Entry 8EVG (electron microscopy, 2.75 A resolution); this record covers chains B and J of the 12 polymer chains in the assembly.

== Chain B ==
Name: Histone H4
Organism: Homo sapiens
UniProt: P62805 (H4_HUMAN); residues 0-102 here correspond to UniProt positions 1-103 (UniProt number = residue number + 1)
Sequence (103 residues; numbered 0 to 102; the number before each row is that of its first residue; numbering starts at 0):
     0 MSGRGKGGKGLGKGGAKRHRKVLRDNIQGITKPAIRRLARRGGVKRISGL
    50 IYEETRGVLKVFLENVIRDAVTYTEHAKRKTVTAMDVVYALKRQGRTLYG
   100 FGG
Not modelled in the structure: 0-19, 102
UniProt features mapped onto this chain:
  - DNA-binding region: Lys16 to Lys20
  - modified residue: Ser1 (N-acetylserine), Arg3 (Asymmetric dimethylarginine), Lys5 (N6-(2-hydroxyisobutyryl)lysine), Lys8 (N6-(2-hydroxyisobutyryl)lysine), Lys12 (N6-(2-hydroxyisobutyryl)lysine), Lys16 (N6-(2-hydroxyisobutyryl)lysine), Lys20 (N6,N6,N6-trimethyllysine), Lys31 (N6-(2-hydroxyisobutyryl)lysine), Lys44 (N6-(2-hydroxyisobutyryl)lysine), Ser47 (Phosphoserine), Tyr51 (Phosphotyrosine), Lys59 (N6-(2-hydroxyisobutyryl)lysine), Lys77 (N6-(2-hydroxyisobutyryl)lysine), Lys79 (N6-(2-hydroxyisobutyryl)lysine), Thr80 (Phosphothreonine), Tyr88 (Phosphotyrosine), Lys91 (N6-(2-hydroxyisobutyryl)lysine)
  - cross-link (Glycyl lysine isopeptide (Lys-Gly)): Lys12 (interchain with G-Cter in SUMO2), Lys20 (interchain with G-Cter in SUMO2), Lys31 (interchain with G-Cter in SUMO2), Lys59 (interchain with G-Cter in SUMO2), Lys79 (interchain with G-Cter in SUMO2), Lys91 (interchain with G-Cter in SUMO2)

== Chain J ==
Molecule: 162-nt DNA strand
Sequence (162 nucleotides; each row starts with the number of its first residue):
     1 AAATAGGAACCCCACATGCCCTGTGTCTGCAAGTACAGAACTAGCCAGAC
    51 AGACTGACCTATTTTTGTGAGGGGAATCGGGAAGTATCCATTGCTAAGAC
   101 TCAGCAATGCTGCAACTCTCAGCAACCAGCTGAAGATCAGCAGCCGAGAG
   151 GCCCTGCACCTA
Not modelled in the structure: 1-10, 158-162

== Interface between chain B and chain J ==
Contacting residue pairs (13; chain B residue first):
  Arg35(B) - DT92(J)  salt bridge to the phosphate
  Arg39(B) - DT92(J)  salt bridge to the phosphate
  Lys44(B) - DT92(J)  phosphate contact
  Arg45(B) - DT91(J)  phosphate contact
  Arg45(B) - DT92(J)  phosphate contact
  Ile46(B) - DT91(J)  sugar contact
  Ile46(B) - DT92(J)  hydrogen bond to the phosphate
  Ser47(B) - DT91(J)  phosphate contact
  Gly48(B) - DT91(J)  hydrogen bond to the phosphate
  Arg78(B) - DG112(J)  phosphate contact
  Lys79(B) - DT111(J)  phosphate contact
  Lys79(B) - DG112(J)  hydrogen bond to the phosphate
  Thr80(B) - DG112(J)  hydrogen bond to the phosphate
Other interface residues (no listed pair), chain B (11 interface residues in all): Tyr51
Other interface residues (no listed pair), chain J (6 interface residues in all): DA90, DC113

== Summary ==
The interface between chain B and chain J involves 11 residues on one side and 6 on the other, with 4 hydrogen
bonds and 2 salt bridges. Among the polar pairs are Ile46(B)-DT92(J), Gly48(B)-DT91(J) and Lys79(B)-DG112(J).
Here chain B is Histone H4 (Homo sapiens) and chain J is a 162-nt DNA strand. Entry 8EVG (162bp CX3CR1
nucleosome (further classified with better nucleosome end)) was determined by electron microscopy.
